8SDH - chains C and D of the 3 polymer chains in the assembly; structure by X-ray diffraction, 2.84 A resolution.

# Chain C
Molecule: Neutralizing antibody CC25.56 Heavy Chain
From: Homo sapiens
Notes: antibody fragment or engineered binder
Chain sequence (223 residues; numbered 1 to 229 plus 8 insertion-coded residues; 14 numbers in that range are skipped by the numbering (no residue carries them; nothing is unmodelled there); the number before each row is that of its first residue; a row labelled like 82A-82C holds insertion residues (82A, then the next letters in order)):
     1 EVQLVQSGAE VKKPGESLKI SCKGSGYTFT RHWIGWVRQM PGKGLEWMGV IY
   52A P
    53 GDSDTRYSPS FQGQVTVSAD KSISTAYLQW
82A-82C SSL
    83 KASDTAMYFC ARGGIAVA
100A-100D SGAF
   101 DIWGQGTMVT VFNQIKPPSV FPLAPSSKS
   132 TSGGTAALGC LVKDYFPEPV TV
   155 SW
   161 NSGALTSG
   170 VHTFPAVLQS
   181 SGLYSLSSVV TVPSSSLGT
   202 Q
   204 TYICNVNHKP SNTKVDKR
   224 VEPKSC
Disordered / not traced: 229
Disulfides: Cys22-Cys92, Cys141-Cys207

# Chain D
Molecule: Neutralizing antibody CC25.56 Light Chain
From: Homo sapiens
Notes: antibody fragment or engineered binder
Chain sequence (214 residues; each row starts with the number of its first residue; note: 4 numbers in that range are skipped by the numbering (no residue carries them; nothing is unmodelled there); a row labelled like 95A-95B holds insertion residues (95A, then the next letters in order)):
     1 QSALTQPPS
    11 VSVAPGKTAR ITCGGNNIGS KSVHWYQQKA GQAPVVVIYY PSDRPSGIPE RFSGSNSENT
    71 ATLTISGVEA GDEADYYCQL WDTNS
95A-95B DH
    96 WVFGGGTKLT V
  106A L
   107 GQPKAAPSVT LFPPSSEELQ ANKATLVCLI SDFYPGAVTV AWKADSSPVK AGVETTTPSK
   167 QS
   170 NNKYAASSYL SLTPEQWKSH RSYSCQVTHE G
   203 STVEKTVAPT ECS
Disordered / not traced: 1, 213-215
Disulfides: Cys23-Cys88, Cys134-Cys194

# Interface between chain C and chain D
Contacting residue pairs - 67 pairs, chain C then chain D:
  Gln39(C) with Gln38(D), hydrogen bond
  Gly42(C) with Thr163(D)
  Lys43(C) with Tyr87(D)
  Gly44(C) with Tyr87(D)
  Leu45(C) with Pro44(D), hydrophobic; Tyr87(D), hydrophobic; Phe98(D)
  Glu46(C) with Phe98(D)
  Trp47(C) with Trp96(D); Phe98(D)
  Val50(C) with Trp96(D), hydrophobic
  Arg58(C) with Asp95A(D)
  Tyr59(C) with His95B(D)
  Pro61(C) with His95B(D)
  Phe91(C) with Ala43(D), hydrophobic; Pro44(D)
  Val99(C) with Tyr49(D); Asp53(D)
  Ala100(C) with Tyr49(D), hydrophobic
  Ser100A(C) with Trp91(D)
  Gly100B(C) with His34(D); Gln89(D), hydrogen bond (backbone-side chain); Trp91(D); Trp96(D), hydrogen bond (backbone-side chain)
  Ala100C(C) with His34(D), hydrogen bond (backbone-side chain); Tyr36(D); Tyr49(D), hydrophobic; Gln89(D)
  Phe100D(C) with Tyr36(D), hydrogen bond (backbone-side chain); Val46(D); Trp96(D)
  Asp101(C) with Val46(D); Tyr49(D)
  Trp103(C) with Tyr36(D); Pro44(D)
  Gly104(C) with Ala43(D)
  Phe121(C) with Ser121(D); Glu123(D); Glu124(D)
  Pro122(C) with Ser121(D); Glu123(D)
  Leu123(C) with Phe118(D), hydrophobic; Val133(D), hydrophobic
  Ala124(C) with Phe118(D)
  Ala138(C) with Phe118(D)
  Leu142(C) with Glu124(D); Tyr178(D), hydrophobic
  Lys144(C) with Glu124(D), salt bridge; Lys129(D); Thr131(D)
  His171(C) with Gln167(D), hydrogen bond
  Phe173(C) with Leu135(D), hydrophobic; Ile136(D); Ala175(D)
  Pro174(C) with Ser165(D); Ser176(D)
  Val176(C) with Thr162(D); Tyr178(D), hydrophobic
  Gln178(C) with Glu160(D)
  Ser179(C) with Glu160(D), hydrogen bond (backbone-side chain)
  Ser185(C) with Tyr178(D)
  Leu186(C) with Tyr178(D)
  Ser187(C) with Val133(D); Tyr178(D), hydrogen bond
  Val189(C) with Leu135(D), hydrophobic
  Lys227(C) with Ser122(D); Glu123(D), salt bridge
Also at the interface, not in a pair above, chain C (44 interface residues in all): Trp33, Val37, Ala175, Leu177, Glu225
Also at the interface, not in a pair above, chain D (40 interface residues in all): Gly99, Gly100, Thr116, Ala127, Ser137, Thr161, Ala174

# Summary
Chain C and chain D form an interface of 44 and 40 residues respectively; the contacts include 8 hydrogen
bonds and 2 salt bridges. Among the polar pairs are Lys144(C)-Glu124(D), Lys227(C)-Glu123(D) and
Gln39(C)-Gln38(D).
Chain C is Neutralizing antibody CC25.56 Heavy Chain and chain D is Neutralizing antibody CC25.56 Light Chain,
both from Homo sapiens; the structure, Crystal structure of SARS-CoV-2 receptor binding domain in complex with
neutralizing antibody CC25.56, was determined by X-ray diffraction (same publication as 8SDF, 8SIR and 8SIT).
